9JI2 - chains D and F of the 8 polymer chains in the assembly; structure by electron microscopy, 3.38 A resolution.

== Chain D ==
Protein: DNA-directed RNA polymerase subunit beta'
Organism: Mycobacterium tuberculosis
Notes: EC 2.7.7.6
UniProt: P9WGY7 (RPOC_MYCTU); residues 1-1316 here = UniProt positions 1-1316
Chain sequence (1316 residues; numbered 1 to 1316; the number before each row is that of its first residue):
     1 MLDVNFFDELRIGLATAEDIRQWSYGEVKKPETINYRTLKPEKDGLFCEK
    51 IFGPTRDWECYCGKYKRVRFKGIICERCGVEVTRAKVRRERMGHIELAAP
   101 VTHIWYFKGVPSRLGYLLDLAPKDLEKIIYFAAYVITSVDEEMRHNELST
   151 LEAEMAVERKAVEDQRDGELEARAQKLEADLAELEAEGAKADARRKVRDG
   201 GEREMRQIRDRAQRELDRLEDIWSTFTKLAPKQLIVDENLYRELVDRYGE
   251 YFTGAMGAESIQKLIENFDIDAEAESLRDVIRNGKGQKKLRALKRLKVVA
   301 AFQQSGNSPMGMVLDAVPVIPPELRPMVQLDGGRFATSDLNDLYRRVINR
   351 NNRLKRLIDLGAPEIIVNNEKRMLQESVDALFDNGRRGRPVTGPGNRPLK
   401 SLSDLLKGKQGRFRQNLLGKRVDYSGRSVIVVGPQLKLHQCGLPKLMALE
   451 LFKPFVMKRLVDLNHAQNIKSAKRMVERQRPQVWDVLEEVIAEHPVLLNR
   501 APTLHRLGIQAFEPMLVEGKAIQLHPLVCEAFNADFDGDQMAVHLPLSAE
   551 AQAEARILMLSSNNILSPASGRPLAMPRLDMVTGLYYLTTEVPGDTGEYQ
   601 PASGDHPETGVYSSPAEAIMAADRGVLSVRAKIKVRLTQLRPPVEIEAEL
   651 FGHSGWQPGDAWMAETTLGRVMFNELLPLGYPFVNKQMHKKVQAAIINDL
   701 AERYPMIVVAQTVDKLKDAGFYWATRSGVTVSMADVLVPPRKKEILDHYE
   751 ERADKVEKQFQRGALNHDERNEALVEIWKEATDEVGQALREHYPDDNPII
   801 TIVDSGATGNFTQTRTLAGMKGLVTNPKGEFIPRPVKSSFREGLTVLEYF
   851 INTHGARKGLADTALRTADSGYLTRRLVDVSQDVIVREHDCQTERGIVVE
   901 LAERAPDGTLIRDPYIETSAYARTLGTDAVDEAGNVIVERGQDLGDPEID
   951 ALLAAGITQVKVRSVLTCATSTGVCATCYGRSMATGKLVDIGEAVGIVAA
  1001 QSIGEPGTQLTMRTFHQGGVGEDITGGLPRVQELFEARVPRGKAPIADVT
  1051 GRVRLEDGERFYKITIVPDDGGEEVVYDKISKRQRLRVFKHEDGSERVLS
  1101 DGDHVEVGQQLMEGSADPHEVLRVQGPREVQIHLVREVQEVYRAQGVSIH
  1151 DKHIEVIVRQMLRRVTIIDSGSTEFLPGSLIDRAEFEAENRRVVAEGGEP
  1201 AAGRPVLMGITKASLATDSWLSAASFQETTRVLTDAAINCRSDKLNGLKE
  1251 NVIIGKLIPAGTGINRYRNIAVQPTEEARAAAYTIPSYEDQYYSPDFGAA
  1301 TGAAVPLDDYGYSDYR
Disordered / not traced: 1015-1022, 1091-1096, 1283-1316
Curated features (UniProtKB/Swiss-Prot):
  - binding site (Zn(2+)): Cys-60, Cys-62, Cys-75, Cys-78, Cys-891, Cys-968, Cys-975, Cys-978
  - binding site (Mg(2+)): Asp-535, Asp-537, Asp-539
Metal / ion sites: Zn2+ site 1: Cys-75, Cys-78; Mg2+: Asp-535, Asp-537, Asp-539; Zn2+ site 2: Cys-891, Cys-968, Cys-975, Cys-978

== Chain F ==
Protein: RNA polymerase sigma factor SigA
Organism: Mycobacterium tuberculosis
UniProt: A0A045HD00 (A0A045HD00_MYCTX); numbering as in UniProt (aligned over 1-528)
Chain sequence (528 residues; numbered 1 to 528; the number before each row is that of its first residue):
     1 MAATKASTATDEPVKRTATKSPAASASGAKTGAKRTAAKSASGSPPAKRA
    51 TKPAARSVKPASAPQDTTTSTIPKRKTRAAAKSAAAKAPSARGHATKPRA
   101 PKDAQHEAATDPEDALDSVEELDAEPDLDVEPGEDLDLDAADLNLDDLED
   151 DVAPDADDDLDSGDDEDHEDLEAEAAVAPGQTADDDEEIAEPTEKDKASG
   201 DFVWDEDESEALRQARKDAELTASADSVRAYLKQIGKVALLNAEEEVELA
   251 KRIEAGLYATQLMTELSERGEKLPAAQRRDMMWICRDGDRAKNHLLEANL
   301 RLVVSLAKRYTGRGMAFLDLIQEGNLGLIRAVEKFDYTKGYKFSTYATWW
   351 IRQAITRAMADQARTIRIPVHMVEVINKLGRIQRELLQDLGREPTPEELA
   401 KEMDITPEKVLEIQQYAREPISLDQTIGDEGDSQLGDFIEDSEAVVAVDA
   451 VSFTLLQDQLQSVLDTLSEREAGVVRLRFGLTDGQPRTLDEIGQVYGVTR
   501 ERIRQIESKTMSKLRHPSRSQVLRDYLD
Disordered / not traced: 1-205, 528

== Chain D / chain F interface ==
Contacting residue pairs - 75 pairs, chain D then chain F:
  Pro-31(D) / Gln-362(F)
  Glu-32(D) / Arg-367(F)
  Thr-33(D) / Thr-365(F)  hydrogen bond (side chain-backbone)
  Ile-34(D) / Ile-366(F)  hydrophobic
  Tyr-36(D) / Ile-366(F)  hydrophobic
  Tyr-36(D) / Arg-367(F)
  Tyr-36(D) / Pro-369(F)  hydrophobic
  Tyr-36(D) / Tyr-416(F)  hydrophobic
  Arg-37(D) / Tyr-416(F)
  Arg-67(D) / Gly-484(F)
  Arg-67(D) / Gln-485(F)  hydrogen bond
  Arg-69(D) / Gln-485(F)
  Arg-214(D) / Arg-213(F)
  Val-236(D) / Leu-221(F)  hydrophobic
  Asp-237(D) / Leu-221(F)
  Glu-238(D) / Gln-234(F)
  Val-328(D) / Leu-423(F)  hydrophobic
  Val-328(D) / Ile-439(F)  hydrophobic
  Leu-330(D) / Ile-439(F)  hydrophobic
  Gly-332(D) / Arg-418(F)  hydrogen bond (backbone-side chain)
  Arg-334(D) / Arg-418(F)
  Arg-334(D) / Glu-419(F)
  Arg-334(D) / Ile-421(F)
  Phe-335(D) / Ile-366(F)  hydrophobic
  Phe-335(D) / Pro-420(F)
  Phe-335(D) / Ile-421(F)  hydrogen bond (backbone-backbone)
  Ala-336(D) / Pro-420(F)
  Ala-336(D) / Ile-421(F)
  Ala-336(D) / Leu-423(F)
  Thr-337(D) / Thr-365(F)
  Thr-337(D) / Ile-421(F)  hydrogen bond (backbone-backbone)
  Thr-337(D) / Ser-422(F)
  Thr-337(D) / Leu-423(F)  hydrogen bond (backbone-backbone)
  Asp-339(D) / Ser-422(F)
  Asp-339(D) / Asp-424(F)
  Arg-345(D) / Gln-362(F)  hydrogen bond (side chain-backbone)
  Arg-345(D) / Arg-364(F)
  Arg-345(D) / Thr-365(F)
  Asn-349(D) / Gln-362(F)  hydrogen bond
  Arg-350(D) / Asp-319(F)  salt bridge
  Arg-353(D) / Asp-319(F)  salt bridge
  Arg-353(D) / Gln-322(F)
  Arg-353(D) / Glu-323(F)  salt bridge
  Arg-353(D) / Leu-326(F)
  Leu-357(D) / Gln-322(F)
  Leu-357(D) / Leu-326(F)  hydrophobic
  Leu-357(D) / Ile-329(F)  hydrophobic
  Gly-361(D) / Lys-292(F)  hydrogen bond (backbone-side chain)
  Pro-363(D) / Leu-296(F)
  Ile-365(D) / Gln-234(F)
  Ile-365(D) / Glu-297(F)
  Ile-366(D) / Leu-300(F)  hydrophobic
  Ile-366(D) / Gln-322(F)
  Ile-366(D) / Asn-325(F)
  Asn-369(D) / Tyr-231(F)
  Asn-369(D) / Gln-322(F)  hydrogen bond
  Glu-370(D) / Gln-322(F)  hydrogen bond
  Arg-372(D) / Ser-227(F)
  Arg-372(D) / Tyr-231(F)
  Met-373(D) / Leu-318(F)  hydrophobic
  Met-373(D) / Gln-322(F)
  Glu-376(D) / Ser-227(F)  hydrogen bond
  Arg-387(D) / Ala-225(F)  hydrogen bond (side chain-backbone)
  Arg-389(D) / Asp-226(F)  salt bridge
  Arg-397(D) / Ser-422(F)  hydrogen bond
  Arg-397(D) / Asp-424(F)
  Arg-397(D) / Gln-425(F)
  Lys-400(D) / Asp-424(F)
  Gln-467(D) / Asp-525(F)
  Asn-468(D) / Val-522(F)
  Asn-468(D) / Asp-525(F)  hydrogen bond
  Asn-468(D) / Tyr-526(F)
  Ile-469(D) / Leu-455(F)  hydrophobic
  Lys-470(D) / Asp-525(F)
  Lys-470(D) / Tyr-526(F)
Also at the interface, not in a pair above, chain D (55 interface residues in all): Glu-126, Lys-127, Pro-326, Met-327, Gly-333, Ser-338, Asn-341, Arg-346, Leu-360, Ala-362, Gln-410, Lys-473, Arg-474
Also at the interface, not in a pair above, chain F (48 interface residues in all): Ala-223, Val-228, Ala-316, Ala-363, Asp-432, Gln-434, Val-448, Ser-452

== Overview ==
Chain D and chain F form an interface of 55 and 48 residues respectively; the contacts include 15 hydrogen
bonds and 4 salt bridges. Polar contacts include Arg-350(D)/Asp-319(F), Arg-353(D)/Asp-319(F) and
Arg-353(D)/Glu-323(F). Curated annotation (UniProt) lists 8 Zn2+-binding residues and 3 Mg2+-binding residues
on chain D.
Here chain D is DNA-directed RNA polymerase subunit beta' and chain F is RNA polymerase sigma factor SigA,
both from Mycobacterium tuberculosis. Entry 9JI2 (Cryo-EM structure of Mycobacterium tuberculosis
transcription activation complex with unphosphated PhoP) was determined by electron microscopy together with
9KET, 9KEU and 9KEV from the same study.
